4HFK - chains C and D of the 4 polymer chains in the assembly; structure by X-ray diffraction, 2.10 A resolution.

Chain C:
Protein: Putative cytoplasmic protein
Organism: Enterobacter cloacae
UniProt: D5C6F6 (D5C6F6_ENTCC); residues 1-163 here = UniProt positions 1-163
Chain sequence (176 residues; each row starts with the number of its first residue; numbers below 1 keep their minus sign (His-12 is residue -12)):
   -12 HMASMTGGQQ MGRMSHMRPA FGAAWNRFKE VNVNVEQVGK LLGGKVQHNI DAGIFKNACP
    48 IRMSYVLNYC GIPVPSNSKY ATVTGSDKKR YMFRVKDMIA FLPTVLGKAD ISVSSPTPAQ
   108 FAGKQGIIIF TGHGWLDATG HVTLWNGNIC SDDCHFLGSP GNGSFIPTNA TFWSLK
Not modelled in the structure: -12 to 3
Cystine bridges: Cys137-Cys141
Sequence notes: expression tag (-12 to 0)
Reported in the primary citation:
  - mutagenesis - C46A, H128A: abolished catalytic activity
  - mutagenesis - C137A, C141A: decreased catalytic activity
  - mutagenesis - D124A: unchanged growth

Chain D:
Protein: Putative uncharacterized protein
Organism: Enterobacter cloacae
UniProt: D5C6F7 (D5C6F7_ENTCC); numbering as in UniProt (aligned over 19-117)
Chain sequence (105 residues; numbered 19 to 123; the number before each row is that of its first residue):
    19 QTLPDISTFS QQQIFENWVQ NRCIGKIADS KSLKEDADAS AAAWLEASNL PAENFEKADE
    79 VIVSLLKQKV GGTEPGHYQI LKCTLIANSD AIRPLKSSKH HHHHH
Not modelled in the structure: 19, 117-123
Sequence notes: expression tag (118-123)
Reported in the primary citation:
  - mutagenesis - Q86DEL/K87DEL/G89DEL/G90DEL/T91DEL: unchanged binding to Putative cytoplasmic protein (chain C)
  - mutagenesis - Q86DEL/K87DEL/G89DEL/G90DEL/T91DEL: abolished growth with Putative cytoplasmic protein (chain C)

Chain C / chain D interface:
Contacting residue pairs (28):
  Lys32(C) with Glu74(D), salt bridge
  Asn36(C) with Glu74(D), hydrogen bond
  Ala39(C) with Arg40(D), hydrogen bond (backbone-side chain)
  Gly40(C) with Arg40(D), hydrogen bond (backbone-side chain)
  Ile41(C) with Trp36(D), hydrophobic; Arg40(D); Leu63(D)
  Lys43(C) with Asp56(D); Ala60(D)
  Val70(C) with Ala70(D), hydrophobic; Glu74(D)
  Phe80(C) with Leu63(D), hydrophobic; Ala70(D), hydrophobic
  Arg81(C) with Leu63(D), hydrogen bond (side chain-backbone); Glu64(D); Ser66(D), hydrogen bond (side chain-backbone); Asn67(D); Leu68(D), hydrogen bond (side chain-backbone); Phe73(D)
  Val82(C) with Glu64(D), hydrogen bond (backbone-side chain)
  Lys83(C) with Glu64(D), hydrogen bond (backbone-side chain); Ala65(D), hydrogen bond (side chain-backbone); Ser66(D), hydrogen bond (side chain-backbone); Asn67(D), hydrogen bond
  Leu123(C) with Ile24(D); Ala61(D)
  Asp124(C) with Ala61(D); Glu64(D)
Other interface residues (no listed pair), chain C (14 interface residues in all): Phe42
Other interface residues (no listed pair), chain D (17 interface residues in all): Pro69, Asp77
Interface features reported in the paper:
  - hot spots on chain D (mutagenesis) - R40A, E74A: decreased binding to Putative cytoplasmic protein (chain C)
  - hot spots on chain D (mutagenesis) - S66A, N67A, L68A: unchanged binding to Putative cytoplasmic protein (chain C)

Summary:
The interface between chain C and chain D involves 14 residues on one side and 17 on the other, with 11
hydrogen bonds and 1 salt bridge. Polar contacts include Lys32(C)-Glu74(D), Asn36(C)-Glu74(D) and
Ala39(C)-Arg40(D). From the paper: C46A and H128A of chain C abolish catalytic activity; C137A and C141A of
chain C reduce catalytic activity; 11 substitutions were tested in all.
Chain C is Putative cytoplasmic protein and chain D is Putative uncharacterized protein, both from
Enterobacter cloacae; the structure, Crystal structure of the type VI effector-immunity complex Tae4-Tai4 from
Enterobacter cloacae, was determined by X-ray diffraction together with 4HFF and 4HFL from the same study.
